Entry 2F9V (X-ray diffraction, 2.60 A resolution); this record covers chains A and C of the 4 polymer chains in the assembly.

# Chain A (and C)
Protein: NS3 protease/helicase
Organism: Hepatitis C virus
Notes: fragment: protease domain (Residues : 1-181); chain C of this document is another copy of the same molecule, construct and numbering; everything in this record applies to it too
Amino-acid sequence (201 residues; row label = number of the first residue in the row; numbers below 1 keep their minus sign (Met-11 is residue -11)):
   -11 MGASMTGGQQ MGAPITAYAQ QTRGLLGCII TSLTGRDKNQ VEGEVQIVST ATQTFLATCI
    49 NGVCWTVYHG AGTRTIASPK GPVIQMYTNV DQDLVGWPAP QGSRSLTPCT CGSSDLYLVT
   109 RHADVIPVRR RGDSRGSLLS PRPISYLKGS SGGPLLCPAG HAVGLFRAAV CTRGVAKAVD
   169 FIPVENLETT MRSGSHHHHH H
Unresolved in the structure: -11 to -2, 182-189 (chain C: -11 to 27, 180-189)
Covalently attached groups: compound BN6 linked to Ser139
Differences from the reference sequence: cloning artifact (-11 to 0, 182-183); expression tag (184-189)
Ion coordination: Zn2+: Cys97, Cys99, Cys145
Ligand contacts: BN6 ((2S,8R,9S,15S)-15-cyclohexyl-9,12-bis(cyclopropylmethyl)-8-hydroxy-20-methyl-4,7,11,14,17-pentaoxo-2-phenyl-18-oxa-3,6,10,12,13,16-hexaazahenicosan-1-oic acid): Thr40, Gln41, Thr42, Phe43, Val55, His57, Arg109, Arg123, Ile132, Leu135, Lys136, Gly137, Ser138, Phe154, Arg155, Ala156, Ala157, Val158, Cys159, Asp168

# Interface between chain A and chain C
Residue-residue contacts (19):
  Ala1(A) - Tyr105(C)
  Pro2(A) - Tyr105(C)
  Pro2(A) - Val113(C)
  Pro2(A) - Cys145(C)
  Pro2(A) - Pro146(C)
  Pro2(A) - Gly148(C)
  Ile3(A) - Pro146(C)  hydrogen bond (backbone-backbone)
  Ile3(A) - Ala147(C)
  Ile3(A) - Gly148(C)
  Tyr105(A) - Cys99(C)
  Tyr105(A) - Pro146(C)
  Tyr105(A) - Ala147(C)  hydrophobic
  Val113(A) - Ala147(C)
  Val113(A) - His149(C)  hydrogen bond (backbone-side chain)
  Pro115(A) - Thr98(C)
  Pro115(A) - Cys99(C)  hydrophobic
  Leu127(A) - Thr98(C)
  Leu127(A) - Cys99(C)  hydrophobic
  Ser128(A) - Thr98(C)  hydrogen bond
Interface residues without a listed pair, chain A (11 interface residues in all): Thr4, Arg130, Pro146
Interface residues without a listed pair, chain C (11 interface residues in all): Thr95, Leu144

# Overview
The chain A/chain C interface involves 11 residues from each chain, with 3 hydrogen bonds. Among the polar
pairs are Val113(A)-His149(C), Ser128(A)-Thr98(C) and Ile3(A)-Pro146(C). Covalently linked compound BN6: at
Ser139(A). The Zn2+ site is built by Cys97(A), Cys99(A) and Cys145(A).
Both chains are NS3 protease/helicase (Hepatitis C virus). Entry 2F9V (HCV NS3 protease domain with NS4a
peptide and a ketoamide inhibitor with P1 and P2 cyclopropylalannines) was determined by X-ray diffraction.
